PDB entry 8ENO | electron microscopy, 2.71 A resolution | chains D and E of the 5 polymer chains in the assembly

[Chain D]
Molecule: Nitrogenase molybdenum-iron protein beta chain
From: Azotobacter vinelandii DJ
Notes: EC 1.18.6.1
UniProtKB: C1DGZ8 (C1DGZ8_AZOVD); numbering as in UniProt (aligned over 2-523)
Amino-acid sequence (522 residues; row label = number of the first residue in the row):
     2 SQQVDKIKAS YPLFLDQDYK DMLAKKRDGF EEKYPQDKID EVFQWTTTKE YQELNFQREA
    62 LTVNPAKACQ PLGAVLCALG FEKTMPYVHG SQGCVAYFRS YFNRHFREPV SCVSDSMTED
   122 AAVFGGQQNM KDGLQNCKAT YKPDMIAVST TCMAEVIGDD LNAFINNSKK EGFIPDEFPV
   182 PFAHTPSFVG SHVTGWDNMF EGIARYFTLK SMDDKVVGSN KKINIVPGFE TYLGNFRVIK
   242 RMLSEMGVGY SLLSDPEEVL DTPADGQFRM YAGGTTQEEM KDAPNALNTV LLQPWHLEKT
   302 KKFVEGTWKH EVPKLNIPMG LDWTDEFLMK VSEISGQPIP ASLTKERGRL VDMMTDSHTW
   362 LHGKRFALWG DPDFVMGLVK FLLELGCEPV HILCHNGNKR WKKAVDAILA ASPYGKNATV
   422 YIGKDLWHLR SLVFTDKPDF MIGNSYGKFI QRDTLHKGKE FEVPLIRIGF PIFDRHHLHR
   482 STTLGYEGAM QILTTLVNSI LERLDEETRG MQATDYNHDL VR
Ion coordination: fe(8)-S(7) cluster Fe: Cys70, Cys95, Cys153 (shared with 3 residues of chain C); Fe ion site 1: Arg108, Glu109 (shared with 2 residues of chain B); Fe ion site 2: Asp353, Asp357 (shared with 2 residues of chain B)
Ligand contacts:
  - chapso (1N7): Glu33, Lys34, Tyr35, Pro36, Lys39, Glu42, Val43, Trp46
  - fe(8)-S(7) cluster (CLF): Cys70, Pro72, Ser92, Gly94, Cys95, Tyr98, Phe99, Thr152, Cys153, Ser188

[Chain E]
Molecule: nitrogenase-associated factor T
From: Azotobacter vinelandii DJ
UniProtKB: C1DH13 (C1DH13_AZOVD); numbering as in UniProt (aligned over 1-132)
Amino-acid sequence (132 residues; numbered 1 to 132; the number before each row is that of its first residue):
     1 MSWRILLCHK HPVSARLRFL IPTGGGVVLP QTLPRLAVIA EDQEAPVQCH PASALRALQE
    61 TMALGWQLEL IGEFRLNMEV PGQIMPIYLA ALAGHELPPP PEGTRWIELT QSIGMPWLDR
   121 ELLRRVYEEL IG
Disordered / not traced: 41-48
What the authors report for this chain:
  - conformationally variable residues (order/disorder transition): Glu41 to Gln48

[Interface between chain D and chain E]
Contacting residue pairs - 10 pairs, chain D then chain E:
  Thr119(D) with Tyr127(E)
  Glu120(D) with Thr110(E); Tyr127(E), hydrogen bond
  Asp121(D) with Leu109(E); Tyr127(E)
  Val124(D) with Leu109(E); Arg120(E)
  Phe125(D) with Arg120(E); Glu121(E); Arg124(E)
Interface residues without a listed pair, chain D (6 interface residues in all): Ala123
Interface residues without a listed pair, chain E (9 interface residues in all): Glu108, Ser112, Ile113
The authors on this interface:
  - interface residues, chain E: Trp117(E)

[Summary]
Chain D and chain E form an interface of 6 and 9 residues respectively, with 1 hydrogen bond. The
hydrogen-bonded pair is Glu120(D)-Tyr127(E). Bound to chain D: fe(8)-S(7) cluster and chapso. Asp353(D) and
Asp357(D) form the Fe ion site 2. The paper reports the interface residue Trp117(E); conformational
variability at Glu41(E).
Chain D is Nitrogenase molybdenum-iron protein beta chain and chain E is nitrogenase-associated factor T, both
from Azotobacter vinelandii DJ; the structure, Homocitrate-deficient nitrogenase MoFe-protein from A.
vinelandii nifV knockout in complex with NafT, was determined by electron microscopy together with 8CRS, 8DBX,
8ENL, 8ENM and 8ENN from the same study.
